7SBA - chains H and Z of the 14 polymer chains in the assembly; structure by electron microscopy, 2.90 A resolution.

[Chain H]
Molecule: Cas5d
From: Synechocystis sp. PCC 6803
Reference sequence: Q6ZEI5 (Q6ZEI5_SYNY3); residues 1-254 here = UniProt positions 1-254
Amino-acid sequence (254 residues; numbered 1 to 254; the number before each row is that of its first residue):
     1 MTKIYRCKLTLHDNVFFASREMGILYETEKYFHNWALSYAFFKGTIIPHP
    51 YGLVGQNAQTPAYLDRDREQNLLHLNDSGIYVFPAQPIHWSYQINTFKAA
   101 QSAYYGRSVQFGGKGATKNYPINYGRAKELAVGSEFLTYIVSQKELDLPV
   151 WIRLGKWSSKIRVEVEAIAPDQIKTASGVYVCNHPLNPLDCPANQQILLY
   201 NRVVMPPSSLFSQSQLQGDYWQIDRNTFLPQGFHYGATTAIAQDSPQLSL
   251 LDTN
Disordered / not traced: 1, 240-254
From the paper describing this entry:
  - binding site for DNA target strand: Gln110
  - binding site for DNA non-target strand: Lys114

[Chain Z]
Molecule: crRNA
From: Synechocystis sp. PCC 6803
Sequence (43 nucleotides; numbered 1 to 43; the number before each row is that of its first residue):
     1 ACUGAAACGAUUGUUGUGCCCCUGGCGGUCGCUUUCAAUGCCU

[How chain H and chain Z interact]
Residue-residue contacts - 54 pairs, chain H then chain Z:
  Phe17(H) - C2(Z)  sugar contact
  Phe17(H) - U3(Z)  stacking on the base
  Phe17(H) - G4(Z)  phosphate contact
  Ala18(H) - U3(Z)  hydrogen bond to the sugar
  Ala18(H) - G4(Z)  hydrogen bond to the phosphate
  Ser19(H) - U3(Z)  base contact
  Tyr31(H) - U3(Z)  base contact
  Phe32(H) - U3(Z)  base contact
  His33(H) - U3(Z)  hydrogen bond to the base
  Ala36(H) - C2(Z)  sugar contact
  Tyr39(H) - A1(Z)  sugar contact
  Tyr39(H) - C2(Z)  sugar contact
  Lys43(H) - A1(Z)  hydrogen bond to the phosphate
  Lys43(H) - C2(Z)  salt bridge to the phosphate
  Leu53(H) - A1(Z)  sugar contact
  Leu53(H) - G4(Z)  base contact
  Asn57(H) - A1(Z)  base contact
  Ala58(H) - A1(Z)  base contact
  Ala58(H) - G4(Z)  hydrogen bond to the base
  Ala58(H) - A5(Z)  base contact
  Gln59(H) - A1(Z)  hydrogen bond to the base
  Gln59(H) - G4(Z)  hydrogen bond to the base
  Gln59(H) - A5(Z)  hydrogen bond to the base
  Thr60(H) - A1(Z)  hydrogen bond to the base
  Pro61(H) - A1(Z)  phosphate contact
  Ala62(H) - A1(Z)  hydrogen bond to the phosphate
  Tyr63(H) - A1(Z)  phosphate contact
  Tyr63(H) - U3(Z)  hydrogen bond to the phosphate
  Gln70(H) - A1(Z)  hydrogen bond to the sugar
  Thr96(H) - G9(Z)  sugar contact
  Phe97(H) - A7(Z)  base contact
  Phe97(H) - G9(Z)  phosphate contact
  Lys98(H) - A7(Z)  phosphate contact
  Lys98(H) - C8(Z)  hydrogen bond to the base
  Lys98(H) - G9(Z)  hydrogen bond to the phosphate
  Lys98(H) - A10(Z)  hydrogen bond to the sugar
  Ala99(H) - C8(Z)  phosphate contact
  Ala100(H) - C8(Z)  hydrogen bond to the phosphate
  Gln101(H) - C8(Z)  base contact
  Gln101(H) - A10(Z)  sugar contact
  Pro121(H) - A6(Z)  base contact
  Pro121(H) - A7(Z)  base contact
  Tyr124(H) - G9(Z)  stacking on the base
  Arg126(H) - G9(Z)  base contact
  Arg153(H) - C2(Z)  hydrogen bond to the base
  Leu154(H) - C2(Z)  base contact
  Gly155(H) - C2(Z)  hydrogen bond to the base
  Gly155(H) - A5(Z)  phosphate contact
  Lys156(H) - G4(Z)  salt bridge to the phosphate
  Lys156(H) - A5(Z)  salt bridge to the phosphate
  Lys156(H) - A7(Z)  base contact
  Met205(H) - U3(Z)  base contact
  Pro206(H) - U3(Z)  sugar contact
  Pro207(H) - U3(Z)  sugar contact
Interface residues without a listed pair, chain H (40 interface residues in all): Glu29, Trp35, Ala40, His49, Arg68, Trp157

[Overview]
The interface between chain H and chain Z involves 40 residues on one side and 10 on the other, with 18
hydrogen bonds, 3 salt bridges and 2 aromatic stacking contacts. Polar contacts include His33(H)-U3(Z),
Ala58(H)-G4(Z) and Gln59(H)-A1(Z). From the paper: a binding site for DNA target strand at Gln110(H); a
binding site for DNA non-target strand at Lys114(H).
Chain H is Cas5d and chain Z is crRNA, both from Synechocystis sp. PCC 6803; the structure, Structure of type
I-D Cascade bound to a dsDNA target, was determined by electron microscopy together with 7SBB from the same
study.
